6LNB - chains D and M of the 13 polymer chains in the assembly; structure by electron microscopy, 3.18 A resolution.

Chain D:
Name: CRISPR-associated protein Cas7
Organism: Vibrio cholerae
Sequence (354 residues; numbered -1 to 352; the number before each row is that of its first residue; numbers below 1 keep their minus sign (Gly-1 is residue -1)):
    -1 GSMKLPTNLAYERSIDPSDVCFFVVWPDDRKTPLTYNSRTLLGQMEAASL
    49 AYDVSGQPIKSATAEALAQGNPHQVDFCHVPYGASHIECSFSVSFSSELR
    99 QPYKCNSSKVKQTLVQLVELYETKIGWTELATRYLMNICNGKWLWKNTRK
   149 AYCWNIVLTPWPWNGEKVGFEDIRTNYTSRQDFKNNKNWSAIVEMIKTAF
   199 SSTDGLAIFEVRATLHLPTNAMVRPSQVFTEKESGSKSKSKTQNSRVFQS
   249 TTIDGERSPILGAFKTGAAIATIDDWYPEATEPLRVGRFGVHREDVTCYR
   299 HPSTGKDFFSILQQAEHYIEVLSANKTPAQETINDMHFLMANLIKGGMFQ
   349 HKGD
Unresolved in the structure: -1 to 1, 229-240, 350-352

Chain M:
Molecule: Crispr RNA
Organism: Vibrio cholerae
Sequence (60 nucleotides; numbered 1 to 60; the number before each row is that of its first residue):
     1 CUGAUAACUUCACGGCGGGCUUGAUGUCCGCGUCUACCUGGUGAACUGCC
    51 GAGUAGGUAG

Interface between chain D and chain M:
Pairs across the interface (37; chain D residue first):
  Ala8(D) - G23(M)  sugar contact
  Tyr9(D) - G23(M)  hydrogen bond to the sugar
  Glu10(D) - G23(M)  sugar contact
  Glu10(D) - A24(M)  phosphate contact
  Arg11(D) - A24(M)  salt bridge to the phosphate
  Arg11(D) - U25(M)  salt bridge to the phosphate
  Leu39(D) - C31(M)  sugar contact
  Leu39(D) - U33(M)  phosphate contact
  Leu40(D) - G32(M)  sugar contact
  Leu40(D) - U33(M)  hydrogen bond to the phosphate
  Gly41(D) - C31(M)  base contact
  Gln42(D) - G32(M)  hydrogen bond to the phosphate
  Val73(D) - C31(M)  base contact
  Tyr101(D) - U22(M)  sugar contact
  Lys102(D) - U22(M)  base contact
  Lys102(D) - G23(M)  base contact
  Trp143(D) - G26(M)  base contact
  Arg222(D) - C29(M)  salt bridge to the phosphate
  Ser224(D) - C28(M)  phosphate contact
  Gln225(D) - U27(M)  hydrogen bond to the sugar
  Gln225(D) - C28(M)  hydrogen bond to the phosphate
  Gln225(D) - C29(M)  hydrogen bond to the phosphate
  Phe227(D) - U27(M)  base contact
  Phe262(D) - U25(M)  phosphate contact
  Phe262(D) - G26(M)  sugar contact
  Lys263(D) - G26(M)  hydrogen bond to the base
  Lys263(D) - C28(M)  salt bridge to the phosphate
  Ala266(D) - G26(M)  phosphate contact
  Arg283(D) - G26(M)  salt bridge to the phosphate
  Arg291(D) - G26(M)  hydrogen bond to the sugar
  Arg291(D) - C28(M)  salt bridge to the phosphate
  Lys343(D) - A24(M)  sugar contact
  Gly344(D) - A24(M)  sugar contact
  Gly345(D) - G23(M)  sugar contact
  Gly345(D) - A24(M)  sugar contact
  Met346(D) - G23(M)  base contact
  Met346(D) - A24(M)  base contact
Interface residues without a listed pair, chain D (30 interface residues in all): His71, Val226, Ser243, Gln247, Gln348

In short:
30 residues of chain D face 11 of chain M across their interface, with 8 hydrogen bonds and 6 salt bridges.
Among the polar pairs are Lys263(D)-G26(M), Tyr9(D)-G23(M) and Gln225(D)-U27(M).
Here chain D is CRISPR-associated protein Cas7 and chain M is Crispr RNA, both from Vibrio cholerae. Entry
6LNB (CryoEM structure of Cascade-TniQ-dsDNA complex) was determined by electron microscopy together with 6LNC
from the same study.
